Entry 6KDF (X-ray diffraction, 3.05 A resolution); this record covers chains B and C.

== Chain B ==
Protein: Isocitrate dehydrogenase [NAD] subunit alpha, mitochondrial
From: Homo sapiens
Notes: EC 1.1.1.41
UniProtKB: P50213 (IDH3A_HUMAN); residues 1-339 here correspond to UniProt positions 28-366 (UniProt number = residue number + 27)
Amino-acid sequence (341 residues; numbered -1 to 339; the number before each row is that of its first residue; numbers below 1 keep their minus sign (Gly-1 is residue -1)):
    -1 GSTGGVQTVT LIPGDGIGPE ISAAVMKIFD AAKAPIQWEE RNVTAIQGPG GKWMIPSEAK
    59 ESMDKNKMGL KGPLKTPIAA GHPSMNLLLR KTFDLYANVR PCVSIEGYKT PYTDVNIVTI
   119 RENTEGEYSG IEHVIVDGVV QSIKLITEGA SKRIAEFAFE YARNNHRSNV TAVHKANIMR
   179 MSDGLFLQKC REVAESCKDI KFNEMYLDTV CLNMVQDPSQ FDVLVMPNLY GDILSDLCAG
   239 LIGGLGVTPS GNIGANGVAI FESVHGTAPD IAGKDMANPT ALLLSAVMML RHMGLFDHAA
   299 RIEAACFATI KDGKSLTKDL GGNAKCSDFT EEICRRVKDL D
Not modelled in the structure: -1 to 1, 48-50, 338-339
Differences from the reference sequence: expression tag (-1 to 0)
UniProt features mapped onto this chain:
  - binding site (substrate): Arg88, Arg98, Arg119
  - binding site (Mg(2+)): Asp206, Asp230, Asp234
  - site (Critical for catalysis): Tyr126, Lys173
  - modified residue: Lys50 (N6-succinyllysine), Thr74 (Phosphothreonine), Lys196 (N6-acetyllysine), Lys316 (N6-acetyllysine), Lys323 (N6-succinyllysine)
What the authors report for this chain:
  - catalytic residues: Asp230, Asp234 (proposed by the authors, not directly observed)

== Chain C ==
Protein: Isocitrate dehydrogenase [NAD] subunit beta, mitochondrial
From: Homo sapiens
UniProtKB: O43837 (IDH3B_HUMAN), isoform O43837-2; residues 1-340 here correspond to UniProt positions 35-374 (UniProt number = residue number + 34)
Amino-acid sequence (356 residues; numbered 1 to 356; the number before each row is that of its first residue):
     1 ASRSQAEDVR VEGSFPVTML PGDGVGPELM HAVKEVFKAA AVPVEFQEHH LSEVQNMASE
    61 EKLEQVLSSM KENKVAIIGK IHTPMEYKGE LASYDMRLRR KLDLFANVVH VKSLPGYMTR
   121 HNNLDLVIIR EQTEGEYSSL EHESARGVIE CLKIVTRAKS QRIAKFAFDY ATKKGRGKVT
   181 AVHKANIMKL GDGLFLQCCE EVAELYPKIK FETMIIDNCC MQLVQNPYQF DVLVMPNLYG
   241 NIIDNLAAGL VGGAGVVPGE SYSAEYAVFE TGARHPFAQA VGRNIANPTA MLLSASNMLR
   301 HLNLEYHSSM IADAVKKVIK VGKVRTSDMG GYATCHDFTE EICRRVKDLD ENLYFQ
Not modelled in the structure: 1-13, 53-61, 82-91, 352-356
Differences from the reference sequence: expression tag (341-356)
UniProt features mapped onto this chain:
  - modified residue: Lys165 (N6-acetyllysine)
What the authors report for this chain:
  - conformationally variable residues (order/disorder transition): Lys80 to Ser93
  - catalytic residues: Asp217 (proposed by the authors, not directly observed)

== Chain B / chain C interface ==
Pairs across the interface (97; chain B residue first):
  Pro109(B) - Arg120(C)  hydrogen bond (backbone-side chain)
  Tyr110(B) - Arg120(C)
  Tyr110(B) - His121(C)
  Glu125(B) - Glu136(C)
  Glu125(B) - Lys153(C)
  Glu125(B) - Met188(C)
  Tyr126(B) - Lys184(C)
  Tyr126(B) - Ile187(C)  hydrophobic
  Glu130(B) - Met188(C)
  Glu130(B) - Lys189(C)  hydrogen bond (side chain-backbone)
  Glu130(B) - Leu190(C)  hydrogen bond (side chain-backbone)
  Val132(B) - Leu190(C)  hydrophobic
  Gly136(B) - Thr156(C)
  Gly136(B) - Arg157(C)  hydrogen bond (backbone-backbone)
  Gly136(B) - Leu194(C)
  Val137(B) - Val155(C)
  Val137(B) - Thr156(C)
  Val138(B) - Ile154(C)
  Val138(B) - Val155(C)  hydrogen bond (backbone-backbone)
  Val138(B) - Leu190(C)  hydrophobic
  Val138(B) - Gly191(C)
  Val138(B) - Leu194(C)  hydrophobic
  Gln139(B) - Leu152(C)
  Gln139(B) - Lys153(C)
  Gln139(B) - Ile154(C)
  Ser140(B) - Cys151(C)
  Ser140(B) - Leu152(C)
  Ser140(B) - Lys153(C)  hydrogen bond (backbone-backbone)
  Ile141(B) - Glu150(C)
  Ile141(B) - Cys151(C)
  Ile141(B) - Leu152(C)  hydrophobic
  Lys142(B) - Ile149(C)
  Lys142(B) - Glu150(C)
  Lys142(B) - Cys151(C)  hydrogen bond (backbone-backbone)
  Leu143(B) - Val148(C)  hydrophobic
  Leu143(B) - Ile149(C)
  Leu143(B) - Glu150(C)
  Ile144(B) - Gly147(C)
  Ile144(B) - Val148(C)
  Ile144(B) - Ile149(C)  hydrogen bond (backbone-backbone)
  Thr145(B) - Gly147(C)
  Thr145(B) - Val148(C)
  Glu146(B) - Gly147(C)  hydrogen bond (backbone-backbone)
  Lys173(B) - Tyr137(C)
  Lys173(B) - Leu238(C)
  Lys173(B) - Asn241(C)  hydrogen bond
  Asn175(B) - Pro276(C)
  Ile176(B) - Glu136(C)
  Ile176(B) - Tyr137(C)  hydrophobic
  Met177(B) - Glu136(C)
  Met177(B) - Glu141(C)
  Met177(B) - Leu238(C)  hydrophobic
  Arg178(B) - Glu141(C)
  Met179(B) - Glu141(C)  hydrogen bond (backbone-side chain)
  Met179(B) - Ile149(C)  hydrophobic
  Ser180(B) - Glu141(C)  hydrogen bond
  Ser180(B) - Ile149(C)
  Ser180(B) - Cys151(C)
  Leu183(B) - Gly147(C)
  Leu183(B) - Ile149(C)  hydrophobic
  Tyr204(B) - Pro276(C)  hydrophobic
  Leu205(B) - Ile242(C)  hydrophobic
  Asp206(B) - Asn241(C)  hydrogen bond
  Asp206(B) - Asn245(C)
  Asp206(B) - His275(C)
  Asp206(B) - Pro276(C)
  Thr207(B) - His275(C)  hydrogen bond
  Cys209(B) - Ile242(C)  hydrophobic
  Leu210(B) - Asn245(C)
  Leu210(B) - Ala248(C)  hydrophobic
  Leu210(B) - Gly249(C)
  Leu210(B) - His275(C)
  Val213(B) - Val224(C)  hydrophobic
  Val213(B) - Leu246(C)  hydrophobic
  Val213(B) - Gly249(C)
  Val213(B) - Leu250(C)  hydrophobic
  Gln214(B) - Arg120(C)  hydrogen bond (backbone-side chain)
  Gln214(B) - Gly249(C)
  Gln214(B) - Gly252(C)
  Gln214(B) - Gly253(C)  hydrogen bond (side chain-backbone)
  Leu227(B) - Leu238(C)  hydrophobic
  Leu227(B) - Tyr239(C)  hydrophobic
  Asp230(B) - Lys184(C)  salt bridge
  Asp230(B) - Asp217(C)
  Ile231(B) - Ile216(C)  hydrophobic
  Ile231(B) - Asp217(C)
  Ile231(B) - Cys220(C)  hydrophobic
  Ile231(B) - Ile242(C)  hydrophobic
  Asp234(B) - Asp217(C)
  Asp234(B) - Met221(C)
  Leu235(B) - Val224(C)  hydrophobic
  Leu235(B) - Leu246(C)  hydrophobic
  Gly238(B) - Val224(C)
  Gly238(B) - Gln225(C)
  Gly241(B) - Gln225(C)  hydrogen bond (backbone-side chain)
  Gly242(B) - Gln225(C)
  Leu243(B) - Met221(C)  hydrophobic
Interface residues without a listed pair, chain B (46 interface residues in all): His131, Asp215, Ala237, Leu239
Interface residues without a listed pair, chain C (46 interface residues in all): His142, Asn218, Ala254, Phe277

== Overview ==
The chain B/chain C interface involves 46 residues from each chain, with 17 hydrogen bonds and 1 salt bridge.
Polar pairs include Asp230(B)-Lys184(C), Pro109(B)-Arg120(C) and Glu130(B)-Lys189(C). Curated annotation
(UniProt) lists 3 substrate-binding residues and 3 Mg2+-binding residues on chain B. The paper reports
catalytic residues Asp230(B), Asp234(B) and Asp217(C); conformational variability at Lys80(C).
Chain B is Isocitrate dehydrogenase [NAD] subunit alpha, mitochondrial and chain C is Isocitrate dehydrogenase
[NAD] subunit beta, mitochondrial, both from Homo sapiens; the structure, Crystal structure of the alpha beta
heterodimer of human IDH3 in APO form, was determined by X-ray diffraction (same publication as 6KDE, 6KDY and
6KE3).
